Entry 8WW9 (electron microscopy, 3.55 A resolution); this record covers chains E and M of the 16 polymer chains in the assembly.

# Chain E
Name: Putative primase C962R
Source organism: African swine fever virus
Reference sequence: A0A2X0TKI6 (A0A2X0TKI6_ASF); numbering as in UniProt (aligned over 1-962)
Amino-acid sequence (972 residues; row label = number of the first residue in the row):
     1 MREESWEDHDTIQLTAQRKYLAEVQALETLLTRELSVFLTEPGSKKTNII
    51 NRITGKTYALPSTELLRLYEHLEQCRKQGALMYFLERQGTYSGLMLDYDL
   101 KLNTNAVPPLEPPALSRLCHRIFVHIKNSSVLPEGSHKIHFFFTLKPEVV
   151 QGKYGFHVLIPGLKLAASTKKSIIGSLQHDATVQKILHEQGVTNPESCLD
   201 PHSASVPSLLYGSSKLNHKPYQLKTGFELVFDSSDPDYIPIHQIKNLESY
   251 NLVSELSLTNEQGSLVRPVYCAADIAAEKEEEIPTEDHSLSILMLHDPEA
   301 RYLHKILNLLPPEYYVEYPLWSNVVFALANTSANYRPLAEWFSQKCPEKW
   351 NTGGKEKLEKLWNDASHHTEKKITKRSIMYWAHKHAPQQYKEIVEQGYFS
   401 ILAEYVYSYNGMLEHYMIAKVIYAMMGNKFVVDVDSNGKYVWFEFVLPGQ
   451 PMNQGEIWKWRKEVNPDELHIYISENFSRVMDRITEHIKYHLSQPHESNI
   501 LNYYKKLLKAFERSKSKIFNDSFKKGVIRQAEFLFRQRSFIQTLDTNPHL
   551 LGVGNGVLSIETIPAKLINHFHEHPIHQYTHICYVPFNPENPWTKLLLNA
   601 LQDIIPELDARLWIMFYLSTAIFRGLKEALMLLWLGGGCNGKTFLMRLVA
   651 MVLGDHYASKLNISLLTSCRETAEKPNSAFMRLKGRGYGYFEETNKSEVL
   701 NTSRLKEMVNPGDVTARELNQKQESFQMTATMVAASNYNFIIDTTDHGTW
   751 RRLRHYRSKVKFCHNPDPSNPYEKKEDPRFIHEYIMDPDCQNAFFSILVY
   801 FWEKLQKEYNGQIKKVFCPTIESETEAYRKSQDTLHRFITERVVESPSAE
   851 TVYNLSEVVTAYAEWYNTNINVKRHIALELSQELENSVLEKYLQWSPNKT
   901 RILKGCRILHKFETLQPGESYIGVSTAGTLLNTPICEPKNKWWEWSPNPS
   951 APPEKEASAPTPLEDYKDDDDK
Not modelled in the structure: 1-10, 133-138, 270-288, 918-934, 951-972
Sequence notes: expression tag (963-972)
Small-molecule neighbours: ADP (adenosine-5'-diphosphate): Ala600, Asp603, Ile604, Gly638, Cys639, Asn640, Lys642, Thr643, Glu693, Asn737, Phe762, Lys775, Glu776, Asp777, Pro778, Arg779, Phe780, Ile781

# Chain M
Molecule: 29-nt DNA strand
Sequence (29 nucleotides; numbered 1 to 29; the number before each row is that of its first residue):
     1 TTTTTTTTTTTTTTTTTTTTTTTTTTTTT

# How chain E and chain M interact
Residue-residue contacts (8):
  Lys509(E) - DT25(M)  phosphate contact
  Lys509(E) - DT26(M)  salt bridge to the phosphate
  Arg513(E) - DT25(M)  sugar contact
  Ser522(E) - DT19(M)  hydrogen bond to the phosphate
  Pro676(E) - DT9(M)  phosphate contact
  Leu719(E) - DT8(M)  phosphate contact
  Leu719(E) - DT9(M)  phosphate contact
  Asn720(E) - DT9(M)  sugar contact
Other interface residues (no listed pair), chain M (6 interface residues in all): DT10

# In short
Chain E and chain M each contribute 6 residues to their interface; the contacts include 1 hydrogen bond and 1
salt bridge. Among the polar pairs are Ser522(E)-DT19(M) and Lys509(E)-DT26(M). Chain E binds ADP.
Chain E is Putative primase C962R (African swine fever virus) and chain M is a 29-nt DNA strand; the
structure, Structure of ADP-Form AsfvPrimPol Dodecamer, was determined by electron microscopy.
